Entry 3RPN (X-ray diffraction, 1.90 A resolution); this record covers chains A and D.

[Chain A (and D)]
Molecule: Glutathione S-transferase kappa 1
Organism: Homo sapiens
Notes: EC 2.5.1.18; chain D of this document is another copy of the same molecule, construct and numbering; everything in this record applies to it too
Reference sequence: Q9Y2Q3 (GSTK1_HUMAN); numbering as in UniProt (aligned over 1-226)
Amino-acid sequence (234 residues; each row starts with the number of its first residue):
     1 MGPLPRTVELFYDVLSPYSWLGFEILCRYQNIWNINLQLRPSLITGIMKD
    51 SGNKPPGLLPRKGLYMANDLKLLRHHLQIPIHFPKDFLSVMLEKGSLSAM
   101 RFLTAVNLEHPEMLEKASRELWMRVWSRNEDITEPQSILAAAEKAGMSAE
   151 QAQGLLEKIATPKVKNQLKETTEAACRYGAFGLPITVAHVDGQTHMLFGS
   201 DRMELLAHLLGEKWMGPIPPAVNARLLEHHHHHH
Unresolved in the structure: 1, 222-234
Differences from the reference sequence: expression tag (227-234)
Ligand contacts: S-hexylglutathione (GTX): Leu15, Ser16, Pro17, Tyr18, Ile44, Met48, Asn53, Pro56, Met66, Leu88, Met91, Leu92, Trp126, Phe181, Gly182, Leu183, Phe198, Gly199, Ser200, Asp201
Curated features (UniProtKB/Swiss-Prot):
  - binding site (glutathione): Ser16 to Tyr18, Asn53, Leu183, Ser200, Asp201
  - modified residue: Lys49 (N6-succinyllysine), Lys71 (N6-acetyllysine), Lys85 (N6-acetyllysine), Lys116 (N6-acetyllysine), Lys144 (N6-succinyllysine), Lys158 (N6-acetyllysine), Lys165 (N6-acetyllysine), Lys169 (N6-acetyllysine)

[How chain A and chain D interact]
Pairs across the interface - 53 pairs, chain A then chain D:
  Tyr18(A) - Arg202(D)
  Asp50(A) - Arg61(D)  salt bridge
  Ser51(A) - Leu59(D)
  Ser51(A) - Arg61(D)
  Gly52(A) - Leu59(D)
  Asn53(A) - Leu59(D)
  Asn53(A) - Lys62(D)
  Leu59(A) - Ser51(D)
  Leu59(A) - Gly52(D)
  Leu59(A) - Asn53(D)
  Arg61(A) - Asp50(D)  salt bridge
  Arg61(A) - Ser51(D)
  Arg61(A) - Cys176(D)
  Arg61(A) - Gly179(D)
  Arg61(A) - Ala180(D)  hydrogen bond (side chain-backbone)
  Arg61(A) - Phe181(D)
  Lys62(A) - Asn53(D)
  Lys62(A) - Phe181(D)
  Tyr65(A) - Phe181(D)  hydrophobic
  Tyr65(A) - Met196(D)
  Tyr65(A) - Leu197(D)
  Tyr65(A) - Phe198(D)  hydrogen bond (side chain-backbone)
  Asp69(A) - Arg202(D)  salt bridge
  Leu72(A) - His195(D)
  Leu72(A) - Leu209(D)  hydrophobic
  Leu73(A) - Arg202(D)
  His76(A) - Glu204(D)
  His76(A) - Leu205(D)
  His76(A) - His208(D)
  Cys176(A) - Arg61(D)
  Gly179(A) - Arg61(D)
  Ala180(A) - Arg61(D)  hydrogen bond (backbone-side chain)
  Phe181(A) - Lys62(D)
  Phe181(A) - Tyr65(D)  hydrophobic
  His195(A) - Leu72(D)
  Met196(A) - Tyr65(D)
  Leu197(A) - Tyr65(D)
  Phe198(A) - Tyr65(D)  hydrogen bond (backbone-side chain)
  Asp201(A) - Asp201(D)
  Asp201(A) - Arg202(D)  salt bridge
  Arg202(A) - Tyr18(D)
  Arg202(A) - Asp69(D)  salt bridge
  Arg202(A) - Leu73(D)
  Arg202(A) - Asp201(D)  salt bridge
  Glu204(A) - His76(D)
  Glu204(A) - Trp214(D)  hydrogen bond
  Glu204(A) - Gly216(D)
  Glu204(A) - Pro217(D)
  Leu205(A) - His76(D)
  His208(A) - His76(D)
  Trp214(A) - Glu204(D)  hydrogen bond
  Gly216(A) - Glu204(D)
  Pro217(A) - Glu204(D)
Other interface residues (no listed pair), chain A (31 interface residues in all): His75, Leu209
Other interface residues (no listed pair), chain D (32 interface residues in all): His75, Arg177

[In short]
Chain A and chain D form an interface of 31 and 32 residues respectively; the contacts include 6 hydrogen
bonds and 6 salt bridges. Polar contacts include Asp50(A)-Arg61(D), Asp69(A)-Arg202(D) and
Asp201(A)-Arg202(D). Ligands of chain A: S-hexylglutathione. From UniProt: 7 glutathione-binding residues on
chain A.
Chain A and chain D are both Glutathione S-transferase kappa 1 (Homo sapiens); the structure, Crystal
structure of human kappa class glutathione transferase in complex with S-hexylglutathione, was determined by
X-ray diffraction, deposited together with 3RPP.
